Entry 9F9T (electron microscopy, 2.31 A resolution); this record covers chains H and b of the 28 polymer chains in the assembly.

Chain H:
Molecule: Proteasome subunit beta
From: Trypanosoma cruzi
Reference sequence: A0A2V2UU31 (A0A2V2UU31_TRYCR); residues 1-284 here = UniProt positions 1-284
Sequence (284 residues; numbered 1 to 284; the number before each row is that of its first residue):
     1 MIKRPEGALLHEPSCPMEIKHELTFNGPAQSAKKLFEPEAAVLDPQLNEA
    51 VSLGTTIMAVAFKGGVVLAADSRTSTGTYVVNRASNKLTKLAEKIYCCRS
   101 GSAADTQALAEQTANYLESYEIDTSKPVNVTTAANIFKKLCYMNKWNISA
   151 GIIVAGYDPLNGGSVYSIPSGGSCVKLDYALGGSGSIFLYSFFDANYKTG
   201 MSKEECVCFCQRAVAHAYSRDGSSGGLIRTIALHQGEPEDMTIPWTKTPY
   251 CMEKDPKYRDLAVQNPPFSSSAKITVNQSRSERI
Not modelled in the structure: 1-54, 283-284

Chain b:
Molecule: Proteasome subunit beta
From: Trypanosoma cruzi
Reference sequence: A0A2V2VV98 (A0A2V2VV98_TRYCR); numbering as in UniProt (aligned over 1-218)
Sequence (218 residues; each row starts with the number of its first residue):
     1 MASGGSVIGVKYNGGVLLACDTLLSYGSLAKWPNIPRMKLVGAYTVMCAT
    51 GDYADFQEMTTMIENHVNRQQMYGGGALTPNEVFCYLQRHVYHKRSQFEP
   101 CLCRFVVAGCHGGEPFLGGVDDVGTRWTDDCVAAGYGAYVALPLLRQALE
   151 KPGGLTREEAIRVIKDCLRVLFYRECRAINKFQIADATSDMVSIGEPFEV
   201 ETNWEYDGFCFEKTAIIR

Interface between chain H and chain b:
Residue-residue contacts (89):
  R73(H) - C176(b)  hydrogen bond (side chain-backbone)
  S75(H) - C176(b)
  G77(H) - C176(b)
  T78(H) - Y136(b)  hydrogen bond
  T78(H) - E175(b)
  T78(H) - C176(b)  hydrogen bond (backbone-backbone)
  Y79(H) - Y136(b)
  Y79(H) - R174(b)
  Y79(H) - C176(b)
  V80(H) - Y173(b)
  V80(H) - R174(b)  hydrogen bond (backbone-backbone)
  V80(H) - C176(b)  hydrophobic
  V81(H) - R174(b)  hydrogen bond (backbone-side chain)
  R83(H) - Y173(b)
  R83(H) - N203(b)  hydrogen bond (side chain-backbone)
  R83(H) - W204(b)
  R83(H) - Y206(b)
  R83(H) - F209(b)
  A84(H) - F209(b)  hydrophobic
  A84(H) - T214(b)
  N86(H) - F211(b)  hydrogen bond (side chain-backbone)
  N86(H) - T214(b)  hydrogen bond
  N86(H) - A215(b)
  T89(H) - I217(b)
  K90(H) - I217(b)
  K90(H) - R218(b)
  R99(H) - I216(b)
  Q107(H) - I216(b)
  A110(H) - I217(b)
  E111(H) - I216(b)
  E111(H) - I217(b)
  F188(H) - L29(b)  hydrophobic
  S219(H) - A30(b)
  R220(H) - S28(b)
  R220(H) - L29(b)
  R220(H) - A30(b)  hydrogen bond (side chain-backbone)
  R220(H) - K31(b)  hydrogen bond (side chain-backbone)
  D221(H) - S28(b)
  G222(H) - S28(b)  hydrogen bond (backbone-backbone)
  G222(H) - C176(b)
  G226(H) - W204(b)
  L227(H) - W204(b)  hydrophobic
  R229(H) - F209(b)  hydrogen bond (side chain-backbone)
  R229(H) - C210(b)
  R229(H) - F211(b)
  R229(H) - T214(b)
  D240(H) - F211(b)
  P244(H) - W204(b)  hydrophobic
  P244(H) - E205(b)
  W245(H) - F172(b)
  W245(H) - N180(b)
  W245(H) - W204(b)
  T246(H) - T202(b)
  T246(H) - W204(b)
  K247(H) - E205(b)  salt bridge
  M252(H) - A30(b)  hydrophobic
  M252(H) - P33(b)  hydrophobic
  E253(H) - I179(b)
  E253(H) - N180(b)  hydrogen bond (side chain-backbone)
  K254(H) - E199(b)  salt bridge
  Y258(H) - P33(b)  hydrophobic
  Y258(H) - N34(b)
  Y258(H) - K181(b)  hydrogen bond (backbone-side chain)
  D260(H) - N34(b)  hydrogen bond (backbone-side chain)
  L261(H) - N34(b)
  L261(H) - Q183(b)
  L261(H) - P197(b)  hydrophobic
  A262(H) - N34(b)  hydrogen bond (backbone-backbone)
  A262(H) - P36(b)
  Q264(H) - P36(b)
  Q264(H) - K39(b)  hydrogen bond (backbone-side chain)
  Q264(H) - Y53(b)  hydrogen bond
  Q264(H) - Q57(b)
  N265(H) - P36(b)  hydrogen bond (side chain-backbone)
  N265(H) - M38(b)  hydrogen bond (side chain-backbone)
  N265(H) - K39(b)  hydrogen bond
  F268(H) - N68(b)
  F268(H) - M72(b)  hydrophobic
  N277(H) - P36(b)
  Q278(H) - L40(b)
  S279(H) - L40(b)
  S279(H) - S193(b)
  S279(H) - I194(b)  hydrogen bond (backbone-backbone)
  R280(H) - L40(b)
  R280(H) - M191(b)
  R280(H) - V192(b)
  S281(H) - L40(b)
  S281(H) - A43(b)  hydrogen bond (side chain-backbone)
  S281(H) - V192(b)  hydrogen bond (backbone-backbone)
Other interface residues (no listed pair), chain H (53 interface residues in all): N82, L88, A114, S223, T230, I231, T242, R259, E282
Other interface residues (no listed pair), chain b (49 interface residues in all): T22, I35, G42, Y44, R177

In short:
53 residues of chain H face 49 of chain b across their interface; the contacts include 24 hydrogen bonds and 2
salt bridges. Polar contacts include K247(H)-E205(b), K254(H)-E199(b) and R73(H)-C176(b).
Here chain H is Proteasome subunit beta and chain b is Proteasome subunit beta, both from Trypanosoma cruzi.
Entry 9F9T (CryoEM structure of native Trypanosoma cruzi apo proteasome 20S subunit) was determined by
electron microscopy (same publication as 9F9P).
